PDB entry 2O5J | X-ray diffraction, 3.00 A resolution | chains H and C of the 8 polymer chains in the assembly

[Chain H]
Molecule: 16-nt RNA strand
Sequence (16 nucleotides; row label = number of the first residue in the row):
     1 GAGUCUGCGG CGCGCG
Ion coordination: Mg2+: G16 (together with AMP-CPP) (shared with 3 residues of chain D)

[Chain C]
Molecule: DNA-directed RNA polymerase beta chain
Source organism: Thermus thermophilus
Notes: EC 2.7.7.6
UniProtKB: Q8RQE9 (RPOB_THET8); residue numbers follow UniProt; this construct covers 1-1119
Amino-acid sequence (1119 residues; row label = number of the first residue in the row):
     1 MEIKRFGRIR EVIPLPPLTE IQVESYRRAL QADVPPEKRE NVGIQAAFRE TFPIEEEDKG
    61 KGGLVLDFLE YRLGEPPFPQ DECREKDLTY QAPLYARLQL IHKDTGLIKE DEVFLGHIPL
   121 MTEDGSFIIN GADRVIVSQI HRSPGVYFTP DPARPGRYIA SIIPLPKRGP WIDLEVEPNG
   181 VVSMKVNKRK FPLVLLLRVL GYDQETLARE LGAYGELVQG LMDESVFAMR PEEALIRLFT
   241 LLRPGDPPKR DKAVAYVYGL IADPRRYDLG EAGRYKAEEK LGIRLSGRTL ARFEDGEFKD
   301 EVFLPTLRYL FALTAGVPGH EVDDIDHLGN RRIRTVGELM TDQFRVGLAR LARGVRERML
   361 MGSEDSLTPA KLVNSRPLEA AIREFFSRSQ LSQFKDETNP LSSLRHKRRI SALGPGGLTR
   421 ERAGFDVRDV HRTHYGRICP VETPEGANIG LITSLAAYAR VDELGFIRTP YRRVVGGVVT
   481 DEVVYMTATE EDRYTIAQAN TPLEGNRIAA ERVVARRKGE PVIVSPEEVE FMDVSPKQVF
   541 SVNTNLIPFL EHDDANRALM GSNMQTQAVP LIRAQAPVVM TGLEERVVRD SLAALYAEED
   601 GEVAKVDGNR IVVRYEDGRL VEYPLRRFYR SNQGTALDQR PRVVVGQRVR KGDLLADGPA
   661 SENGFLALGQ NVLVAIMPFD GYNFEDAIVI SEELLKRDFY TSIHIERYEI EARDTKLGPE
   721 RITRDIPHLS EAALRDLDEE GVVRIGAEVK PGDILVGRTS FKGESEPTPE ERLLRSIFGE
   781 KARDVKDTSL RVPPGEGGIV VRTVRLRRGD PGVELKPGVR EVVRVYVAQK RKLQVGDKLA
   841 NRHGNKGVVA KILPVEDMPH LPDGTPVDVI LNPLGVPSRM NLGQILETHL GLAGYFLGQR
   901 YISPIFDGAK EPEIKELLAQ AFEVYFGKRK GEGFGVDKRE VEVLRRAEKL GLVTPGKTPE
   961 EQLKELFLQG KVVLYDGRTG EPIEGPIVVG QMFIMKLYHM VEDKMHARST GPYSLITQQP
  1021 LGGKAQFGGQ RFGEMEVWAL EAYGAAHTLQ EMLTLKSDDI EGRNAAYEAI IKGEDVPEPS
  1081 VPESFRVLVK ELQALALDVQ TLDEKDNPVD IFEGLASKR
Small-molecule neighbours: AMP-CPP (APC; diphosphomethylphosphonic acid adenosyl ester): Arg-557, Glu-685, Asp-686, Arg-879
What the authors report for this chain:
  - conformationally variable residues (loop rearrangement): Leu-413 to Leu-451

[How chain H and chain C interact]
Pairs across the interface (24; chain H residue first):
  G1(H) with Glu-770(C), hydrogen bond to the base; Leu-773(C), base contact
  A2(H) with Lys-786(C), base contact
  U4(H) with Glu-764(C), phosphate contact
  C5(H) with Glu-764(C), phosphate contact
  G7(H) with Tyr-1013(C), base contact; Leu-1021(C), base contact
  C11(H) with Gln-390(C), hydrogen bond to the phosphate
  G12(H) with Gln-390(C), hydrogen bond to the phosphate; Gln-393(C), hydrogen bond to the sugar
  C13(H) with Arg-409(C), hydrogen bond to the phosphate; Asn-448(C), hydrogen bond to the phosphate; Ile-452(C), phosphate contact
  G14(H) with Arg-405(C), salt bridge to the phosphate; Arg-409(C), salt bridge to the phosphate; Pro-444(C), phosphate contact; Gln-567(C), hydrogen bond to the phosphate; Met-1000(C), sugar contact; Glu-1002(C), base contact
  C15(H) with Glu-445(C), phosphate contact; Asn-563(C), phosphate contact; Gln-567(C), phosphate contact; Glu-1002(C), base contact
  G16(H) with Lys-846(C), salt bridge to the phosphate
Interface residues without a listed pair, chain H (13 interface residues in all): U6, C8
Interface residues without a listed pair, chain C (24 interface residues in all): Leu-413, Lys-838, Ser-1014, Leu-1015, Lys-1024

[In short]
Chain H and chain C form an interface of 13 and 24 residues respectively, with 7 hydrogen bonds and 3 salt
bridges. Polar contacts include G1(H)/Glu-770(C), G12(H)/Gln-393(C) and C11(H)/Gln-390(C). Ligands of chain C:
AMP-CPP. From the paper: conformational variability at Leu-413(C).
Here chain H is a 16-nt RNA strand and chain C is DNA-directed RNA polymerase beta chain (Thermus
thermophilus). Entry 2O5J (Crystal structure of the T. thermophilus RNAP polymerase elongation complex with
the NTP substrate analog) was determined by X-ray diffraction (same publication as 2PPB).
